Entry 4NIH (X-ray diffraction, 1.37 A resolution); this record covers chains A and C of the 3 polymer chains in the assembly.

== Chain A ==
Protein: Alpha-ketoglutarate-dependent dioxygenase AlkB
Source organism: Escherichia coli
Notes: EC 1.14.11.33
UniProtKB: P05050 (ALKB_ECOLI); residue numbers follow UniProt; this construct covers 12-216
Chain sequence (205 residues; each row starts with the number of its first residue):
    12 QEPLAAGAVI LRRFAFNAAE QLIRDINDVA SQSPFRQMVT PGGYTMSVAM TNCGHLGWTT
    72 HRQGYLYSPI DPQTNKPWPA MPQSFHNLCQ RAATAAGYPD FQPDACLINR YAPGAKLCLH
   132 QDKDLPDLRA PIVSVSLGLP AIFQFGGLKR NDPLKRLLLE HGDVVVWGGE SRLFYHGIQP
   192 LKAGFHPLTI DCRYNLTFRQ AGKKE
Unresolved in the structure: 12-13, 215-216
Construct notes: engineered mutation Cys129 (Ser in P05050), Leu136 (Glu in P05050)
Metal / ion sites: Mn2+: His131, Asp133, His187 (together with 2-oxoglutaric acid)
Small-molecule neighbours: 2-oxoglutaric acid (AKG): Leu118, Asn120, Tyr122, Leu128, His131, Asp133, Ser145, Phe154, Leu170, His187, Ile189, Arg204, Asn206, Thr208
Curated features (UniProtKB/Swiss-Prot):
  - binding site (substrate): Trp69, Tyr76 to Tyr78, Asp135, Arg161
  - binding site (2-oxoglutarate): Asn120 to Tyr122, Arg204 to Arg210
  - binding site (Fe cation): His131, Asp133, His187
  - mutagenesis: Thr51 (T51A: Slightly reduced activity towards single-stranded DNA containing 1-methyladenine. Reduces affinity for undamaged DNA), Trp69 (W69A: Abolishes activity towards single-stranded DNA containing 1-methyladenine), Tyr76 (Y76A: Reduces affinity for damaged DNA and activity towards single-stranded DNA containing 1-methyladenine), Asp135 (D135A: Abolishes activity towards single-stranded DNA containing 1-methyladenine. Alters substrate specificity, so that the enzyme gains activity towards single-stranded DNA containing 1-methylguanine), Arg161 (R161A: No effect on enzyme activity. Decreases affinity for damaged DNA)

== Chain C ==
Molecule: 13-nt DNA strand
Sequence (13 nucleotides; each row starts with the number of its first residue):
     1 AACGGTATTA CCT

== Chain A / chain C interface ==
Pairs across the interface (7):
  Arg161(A) with DG4(C), hydrogen bond to the base; DG5(C), hydrogen bond to the base; DT6(C), hydrogen bond to the base
  Asn162(A) with DG4(C), sugar contact; DG5(C), hydrogen bond to the phosphate
  Arg167(A) with DA2(C), sugar contact; DC3(C), salt bridge to the phosphate
Also at the interface, not in a pair above, chain A (4 interface residues in all): Gln190

== In short ==
4 residues of chain A face 5 of chain C across their interface; the contacts include 4 hydrogen bonds and 1
salt bridge. Polar contacts include Arg161(A)-DG4(C), Arg161(A)-DG5(C) and Arg161(A)-DT6(C). Chain A binds
2-oxoglutaric acid.
Chain A is Alpha-ketoglutarate-dependent dioxygenase AlkB (Escherichia coli) and chain C is a 13-nt DNA
strand; the structure, Crystal structure of AlkB E136L mutant protein with cofactors bound to dsDNA containing
m6A/A, was determined by X-ray diffraction (same publication as 4NID, 4NIG and 4NII).
